Entry 2HMI (X-ray diffraction, 2.80 A resolution); this record covers chains C and D of the 6 polymer chains in the assembly.

Chain C:
Protein: Fab fragment of monoclonal antibody 28
From: Mus musculus
Notes: fragment: fab fragment; antibody fragment or engineered binder
Chain sequence (214 residues; numbered 1 to 214; the number before each row is that of its first residue):
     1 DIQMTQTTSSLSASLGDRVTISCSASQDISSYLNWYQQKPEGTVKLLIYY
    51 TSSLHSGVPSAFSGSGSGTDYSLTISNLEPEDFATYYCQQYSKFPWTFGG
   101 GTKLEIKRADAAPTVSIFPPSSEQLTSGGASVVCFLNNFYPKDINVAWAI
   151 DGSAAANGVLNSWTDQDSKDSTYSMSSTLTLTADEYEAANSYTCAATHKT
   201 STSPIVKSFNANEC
Cystine bridges: Cys23-Cys88, Cys134-Cys194

Chain D:
Protein: Fab fragment of monoclonal antibody 28
From: Mus musculus
Notes: fragment: fab fragment; antibody fragment or engineered binder
Chain sequence (220 residues; each row starts with the number of its first residue):
     1 QITLKESGPGIVQPSQPFRLTCTFSGFSLSTSGIGVTWIRQPSGKGLEWL
    51 ATIWWDDDNRYNPSLKSRLTVSKDTSNNQAFLNMMTVETADTAIYYCAQS
   101 AITSVTDSAMDHWGQGTSVTVSSAATTPPSVYPLAPGSAAQTNSMVTLGC
   151 LVKGYFPEPVTVTWNSGSLSSGVHTFPAVLQSDLYTLSSSVTVPSSTWPS
   201 ETVTCNVAHPASSTKVDKKI
Cystine bridges: Cys22-Cys97, Cys150-Cys205

How chain C and chain D interact:
Contacting residue pairs (72; chain C residue first):
  Tyr32(C) with Thr106(D)
  Asn34(C) with Ser108(D), hydrogen bond (side chain-backbone); Ala109(D)
  Tyr36(C) with Ala109(D); Met110(D), hydrogen bond (side chain-backbone); Trp113(D), hydrophobic
  Gln38(C) with Gln41(D), hydrogen bond; Tyr96(D)
  Gly42(C) with Tyr96(D)
  Val44(C) with Trp113(D), hydrophobic
  Leu46(C) with Met110(D); Asp111(D)
  Tyr49(C) with Asp107(D)
  Tyr50(C) with Thr106(D); Asp107(D)
  Tyr87(C) with Gln41(D); Gly46(D); Leu47(D)
  Gln89(C) with Met110(D)
  Tyr91(C) with Thr106(D), hydrogen bond (side chain-backbone); Asp107(D); Ser108(D), hydrogen bond (side chain-backbone)
  Phe94(C) with Trp49(D), hydrophobic; Trp54(D); Arg60(D)
  Trp96(C) with Thr37(D); Trp49(D); Thr52(D); Trp54(D), hydrophobic; Met110(D), hydrophobic
  Phe98(C) with Leu47(D); Met110(D), hydrophobic
  Ser116(C) with Thr147(D)
  Phe118(C) with Leu134(D); Ala135(D); Pro136(D); Thr147(D); Gly149(D)
  Pro119(C) with Ala135(D); Pro136(D); Ser138(D)
  Ser121(C) with Pro133(D)
  Glu123(C) with Tyr132(D); Pro133(D); Lys218(D), salt bridge
  Gln124(C) with Tyr132(D); Leu151(D); Lys153(D)
  Ser131(C) with Leu151(D)
  Val133(C) with Leu134(D), hydrophobic
  Phe135(C) with Leu134(D), hydrophobic; Phe176(D), hydrophobic; Ser188(D); Ser189(D); Ser190(D)
  Asn137(C) with His174(D), hydrogen bond; Phe176(D); Ser190(D)
  Asn138(C) with His174(D)
  Leu160(C) with Gln181(D)
  Ser162(C) with Phe176(D); Pro177(D), hydrogen bond (side chain-backbone)
  Thr164(C) with Thr175(D); Phe176(D)
  Ser174(C) with His174(D), hydrogen bond; Phe176(D)
  Met175(C) with Phe176(D)
  Ser176(C) with Phe176(D); Ser188(D)
  Thr178(C) with Leu151(D)
  Thr180(C) with Gln181(D), hydrogen bond
  Phe209(C) with Ser138(D)
Other interface residues (no listed pair), chain C (40 interface residues in all): Lys45, His55, Pro95, Asn161, Trp163
Other interface residues (no listed pair), chain D (42 interface residues in all): Ile39, Lys45, Glu48, Pro63, His112, Leu148, Val179

Summary:
The interface between chain C and chain D involves 40 residues on one side and 42 on the other, with 9
hydrogen bonds and 1 salt bridge. Polar contacts include Glu123(C)-Lys218(D), Asn34(C)-Ser108(D) and
Tyr36(C)-Met110(D).
Chain C is Fab fragment of monoclonal antibody 28 and chain D is Fab fragment of monoclonal antibody 28, both
from Mus musculus; the structure, HIV-1 reverse transcriptase/fragment of fab 28/DNA complex, was determined
by X-ray diffraction.
